PDB entry 5F4V | X-ray diffraction, 2.90 A resolution | chain A

== Chain A ==
Protein: Izumo sperm-egg fusion protein 1
Organism: Homo sapiens
UniProtKB: Q8IYV9 (IZUM1_HUMAN); residue numbers follow UniProt; this construct covers 22-268
Amino-acid sequence (253 residues; each row starts with the number of its first residue):
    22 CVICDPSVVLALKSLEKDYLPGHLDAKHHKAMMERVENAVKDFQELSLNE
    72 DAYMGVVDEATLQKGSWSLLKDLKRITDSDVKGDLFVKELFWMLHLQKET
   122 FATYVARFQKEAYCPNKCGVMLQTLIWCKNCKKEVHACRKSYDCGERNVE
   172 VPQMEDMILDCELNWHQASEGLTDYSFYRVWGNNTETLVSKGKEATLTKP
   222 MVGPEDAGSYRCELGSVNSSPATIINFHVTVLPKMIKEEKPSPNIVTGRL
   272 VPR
Unresolved in the structure: 257-274
Disulfides: Cys22-Cys149, Cys25-Cys152, Cys135-Cys159, Cys139-Cys165, Cys182-Cys233
Glycans and other covalent adducts: N-acetylglucosamine (NAG) linked to Asn204
Differences from the reference sequence: expression tag (269-274)
Curated features (UniProtKB/Swiss-Prot):
  - region: Trp148 to Arg160 (Important for interaction with IZUMO1R)
  - glycosylation: Asn204 (N-linked (GlcNAc...) asparagine)
  - mutagenesis: Glu71 (E71A/K: Mildly decreases interaction with IZUMO1R), Trp148 (W148A: Abolishes interaction with IZUMO1R), His157 (H157A: Nearly abolishes interaction with IZUMO1R), Arg160 (R160A/E: Nearly abolishes interaction with IZUMO1R)
What the authors report for this chain:
  - specificity-determining residues: Leu69, Val141, Lys150, Asn151, Lys153, Glu155, Ala158, Tyr163, Asn239, Ser241 (by similarity / conservation)

== Overview ==
N-acetylglucosamine is covalently linked to Asn204. UniProt lists 4 mutagenesis sites. From the paper:
specificity determinants Leu69, Val141 and Lys150 among others.
Chain A is Izumo sperm-egg fusion protein 1 (Homo sapiens); the structure, Crystal structure of the human
sperm Izumo1 residues 22-268, was determined by X-ray diffraction together with 5F4Q and 5F4T from the same
study.
